PDB entry 7Y71 | electron microscopy, 3.12 A resolution | chains A and B of the 5 polymer chains in the assembly

# Chain A (and B)
Protein: Spike glycoprotein
Organism: Homo sapiens
Notes: chain B of this document is another copy of the same molecule, construct and numbering; everything in this record applies to it too
UniProt: P0DTC2 (SPIKE_SARS2); residues 16-1213 here = UniProt positions 16-1213
Chain sequence (1198 residues; row label = number of the first residue in the row):
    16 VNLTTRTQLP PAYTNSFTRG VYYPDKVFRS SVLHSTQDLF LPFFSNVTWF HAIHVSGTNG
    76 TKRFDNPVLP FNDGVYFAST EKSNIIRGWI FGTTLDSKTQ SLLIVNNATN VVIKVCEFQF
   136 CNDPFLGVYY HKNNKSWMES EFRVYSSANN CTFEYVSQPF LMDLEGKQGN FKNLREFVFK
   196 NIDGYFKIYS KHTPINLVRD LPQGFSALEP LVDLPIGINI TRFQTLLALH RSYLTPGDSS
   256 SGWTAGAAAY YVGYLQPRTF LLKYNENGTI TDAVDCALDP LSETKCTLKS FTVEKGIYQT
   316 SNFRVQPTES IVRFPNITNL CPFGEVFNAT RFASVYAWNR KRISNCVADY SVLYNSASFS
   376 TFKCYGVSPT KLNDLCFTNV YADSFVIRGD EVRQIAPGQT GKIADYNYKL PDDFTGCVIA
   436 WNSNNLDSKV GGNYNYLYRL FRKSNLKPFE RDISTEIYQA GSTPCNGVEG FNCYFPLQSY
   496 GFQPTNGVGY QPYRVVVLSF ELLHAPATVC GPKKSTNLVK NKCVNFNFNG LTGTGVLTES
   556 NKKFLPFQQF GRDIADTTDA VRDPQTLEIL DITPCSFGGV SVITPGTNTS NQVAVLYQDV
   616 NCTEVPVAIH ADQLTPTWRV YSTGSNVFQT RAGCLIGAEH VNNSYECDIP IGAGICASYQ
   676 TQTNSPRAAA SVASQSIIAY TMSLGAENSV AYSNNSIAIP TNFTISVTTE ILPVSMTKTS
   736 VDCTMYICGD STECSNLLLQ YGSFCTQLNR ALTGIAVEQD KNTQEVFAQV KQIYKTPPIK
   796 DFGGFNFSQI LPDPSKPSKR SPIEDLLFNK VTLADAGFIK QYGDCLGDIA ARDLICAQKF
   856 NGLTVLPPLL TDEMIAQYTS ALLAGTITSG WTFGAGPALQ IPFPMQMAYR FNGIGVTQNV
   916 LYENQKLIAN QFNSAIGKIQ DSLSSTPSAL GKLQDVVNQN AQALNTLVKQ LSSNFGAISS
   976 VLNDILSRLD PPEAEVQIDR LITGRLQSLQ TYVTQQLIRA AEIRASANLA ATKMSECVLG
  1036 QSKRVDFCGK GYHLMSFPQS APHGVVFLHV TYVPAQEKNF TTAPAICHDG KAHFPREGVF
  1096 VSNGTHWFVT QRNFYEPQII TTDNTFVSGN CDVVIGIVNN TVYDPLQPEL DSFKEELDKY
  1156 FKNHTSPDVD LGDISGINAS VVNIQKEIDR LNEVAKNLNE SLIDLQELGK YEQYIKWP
Not modelled in the structure: 16-25, 67-78, 96-98, 143-155, 177-186, 247-260, 482-486, 501-502, 621-639, 676-689, 829-852, 1147-1213 (chain B: 16-25, 67-80, 142-154, 177-186, 210-216, 243-262, 444-448, 455-459, 474-486, 501-502, 621-637, 673-686, 829-852, 1147-1213)
Sequence notes: engineered mutation Ala683 (Arg in P0DTC2), Ala685 (Arg in P0DTC2), Pro817 (Phe in P0DTC2), Pro892 (Ala in P0DTC2), Pro899 (Ala in P0DTC2), Pro942 (Ala in P0DTC2), Pro986 (Lys in P0DTC2), Pro987 (Val in P0DTC2)
Cystine bridges: Cys131-Cys166, Cys291-Cys301, Cys336-Cys361, Cys379-Cys432, Cys617-Cys649, Cys662-Cys671, Cys738-Cys760, Cys743-Cys749, Cys1032-Cys1043, Cys1082-Cys1126
Glycans and other covalent adducts: N-acetylglucosamine (NAG) linked to Asn331, Asn709, Asn1098
Swiss-Prot annotation at these positions:
  - region: Asn280 to Cys301 (Putative superantigen), Arg403 to Asp405 (Integrin-binding motif), Asn448 to Phe456 (Immunodominant HLA epitope recognized by the CD8+), Pro681, Arg682, Ala684 (Putative superantigen), Ser816 to Tyr837 (Fusion peptide 1), Lys835 to Phe855 (Fusion peptide 2), Asp1163 to Glu1202 (Heptad repeat 2)
  - site: Arg815, Ser816 (Cleavage)
  - glycosylation: Asn17 (N-linked (GlcNAc...) (complex) asparagine), Asn61 (N-linked (GlcNAc...) (hybrid) asparagine), Asn74 (N-linked (GlcNAc...) (complex) asparagine), Asn122 (N-linked (GlcNAc...) (hybrid) asparagine), Asn149 (N-linked (GlcNAc...) (complex) asparagine), Asn165 (N-linked (GlcNAc...) (complex) asparagine), Asn234 (N-linked (GlcNAc...) (high mannose) asparagine), Asn282 (N-linked (GlcNAc...) (complex) asparagine), Thr323 (O-linked (GalNAc) threonine), Ser325 (O-linked (HexNAc...) serine), Asn331 (N-linked (GlcNAc...) (complex) asparagine), Asn343 (N-linked (GlcNAc...) (complex) asparagine), Asn603 (N-linked (GlcNAc...) (hybrid) asparagine), Asn616 (N-linked (GlcNAc...) (complex) asparagine), Asn657 (N-linked (GlcNAc...) (complex) asparagine), Thr676 (O-linked (GlcNAc...) threonine), Thr678 (O-linked (GlcNAc...) threonine), Asn709 (N-linked (GlcNAc...) (high mannose) asparagine), Asn717 (N-linked (GlcNAc...) (hybrid) asparagine), Asn801 (N-linked (GlcNAc...) (hybrid) asparagine) and 6 more in UniProt
From the paper describing this entry:
  - mutagenesis - R408S: decreased binding to E7 (proposed by the authors, not directly observed)

# Interface between chain A and chain B
Pairs across the interface - 105 pairs, chain A then chain B:
  Arg319(A) - Met740(B)
  Arg357(A) - Thr167(B)
  Lys558(A) - Asn282(B)
  Phe559(A) - Phe43(B)  hydrophobic
  Leu560(A) - Asn282(B)
  Phe562(A) - Tyr38(B)  hydrophobic
  Phe562(A) - Lys41(B)  hydrogen bond (backbone-side chain)
  Phe562(A) - Glu224(B)
  Phe562(A) - Pro225(B)
  Gln563(A) - Lys41(B)
  Gln563(A) - Phe43(B)
  Gln564(A) - Lys41(B)
  Phe565(A) - Val42(B)
  Phe565(A) - Phe43(B)  hydrogen bond (backbone-backbone)
  Gly566(A) - Phe43(B)
  Arg567(A) - Val42(B)
  Arg567(A) - Phe43(B)  hydrogen bond (backbone-backbone)
  Ile569(A) - Val47(B)  hydrophobic
  Ala570(A) - Phe855(B)  hydrophobic
  Asp571(A) - Lys964(B)
  Thr572(A) - Phe855(B)
  Phe592(A) - Met740(B)  hydrophobic
  Phe592(A) - Lys854(B)  hydrogen bond (backbone-side chain)
  Phe592(A) - Phe855(B)
  Phe592(A) - Gly857(B)
  Gln613(A) - Leu861(B)
  Asp614(A) - Lys854(B)
  Arg646(A) - Pro862(B)
  Ala647(A) - Pro862(B)  hydrophobic
  Ala668(A) - Pro863(B)  hydrogen bond (backbone-backbone)
  Ala668(A) - Leu864(B)
  Ala668(A) - Thr866(B)
  Gly669(A) - Leu864(B)  hydrogen bond (backbone-backbone)
  Gly669(A) - Met869(B)
  Met697(A) - Leu864(B)  hydrophobic
  Leu699(A) - Met869(B)  hydrophobic
  Leu699(A) - Tyr873(B)
  Ala701(A) - Gln787(B)
  Ala701(A) - Ile788(B)  hydrogen bond (backbone-backbone)
  Glu702(A) - Ile788(B)
  Glu702(A) - Lys790(B)  salt bridge
  Asn703(A) - Gln787(B)
  Asn703(A) - Ile788(B)  hydrogen bond (backbone-backbone)
  Asn703(A) - Tyr789(B)
  Asn703(A) - Lys790(B)
  Val705(A) - Tyr789(B)  hydrophobic
  Val705(A) - Thr883(B)
  Val705(A) - Gln895(B)
  Ala706(A) - Gln895(B)
  Tyr707(A) - Asp796(B)
  Tyr707(A) - Phe797(B)
  Tyr707(A) - Thr883(B)
  Tyr707(A) - Ile896(B)
  Tyr707(A) - Phe898(B)
  Ser708(A) - Pro897(B)
  Asn709(A) - Asp796(B)
  Asn709(A) - Pro897(B)
  Ser711(A) - Gln895(B)  hydrogen bond
  Ser711(A) - Pro897(B)
  Ile712(A) - Gln895(B)
  Ile712(A) - Ile896(B)  hydrophobic
  Ile712(A) - Pro897(B)
  Ala713(A) - Leu894(B)
  Ala713(A) - Gln895(B)
  Pro715(A) - Leu894(B)
  Gln957(A) - Arg765(B)
  Thr961(A) - Gln762(B)
  Lys964(A) - Ser758(B)
  Gln965(A) - Tyr756(B)
  Gln965(A) - Phe759(B)
  Gln965(A) - Gln762(B)
  Ser968(A) - Gln755(B)
  Ser968(A) - Gly757(B)
  Asn969(A) - Gln755(B)
  Phe970(A) - Gln755(B)  hydrogen bond (backbone-backbone)
  Phe970(A) - Tyr756(B)
  Arg995(A) - Asp994(B)  salt bridge
  Gln1002(A) - Gln1005(B)  hydrogen bond
  Thr1006(A) - Gln762(B)
  Gln1010(A) - Leu1012(B)
  Ile1013(A) - Leu1012(B)  hydrophobic
  Glu1017(A) - Arg1019(B)  salt bridge
  Arg1039(A) - Glu1031(B)  salt bridge
  Arg1039(A) - Arg1039(B)
  Val1040(A) - Ser1030(B)
  Asp1041(A) - Gly889(B)
  Lys1045(A) - Lys786(B)
  Lys1045(A) - Gly889(B)
  Lys1045(A) - Ala890(B)  hydrogen bond (side chain-backbone)
  Tyr1047(A) - Ala890(B)
  Pro1069(A) - Pro892(B)
  Glu1072(A) - Pro892(B)
  Glu1072(A) - Leu894(B)
  Pro1079(A) - Tyr917(B)
  Phe1089(A) - Gln913(B)
  Phe1089(A) - Asn914(B)
  Phe1089(A) - Tyr917(B)  hydrophobic
  Pro1090(A) - Gln913(B)  hydrogen bond (backbone-side chain)
  Val1094(A) - Met900(B)  hydrophobic
  Val1094(A) - Tyr904(B)
  Arg1107(A) - Tyr904(B)
  Phe1121(A) - Asn914(B)
  Ser1123(A) - Asn914(B)  hydrogen bond
  Ile1130(A) - Gln920(B)
  Leu1141(A) - Leu1141(B)  hydrophobic
Interface residues without a listed pair, chain A (84 interface residues in all): Asn317, Asn360, Pro521, Lys557, Pro665, Gly667, Ile670, Gly700, Ser704, Asn710, Gly971, Thr1009, Gly1046, Val1068, Thr1077, Arg1091, Gly1093, Val1128, Val1129
Interface residues without a listed pair, chain B (73 interface residues in all): Arg44, Tyr200, Gly283, Asp737, Ala766, Pro792, Leu865, Gln872, Gly891, Glu918, Val963, Thr1009, Leu1034, Asp1118, Glu1144

# Summary
Chain A and chain B form an interface of 84 and 73 residues respectively; the contacts include 14 hydrogen
bonds and 4 salt bridges. Among the polar pairs are Glu702(A)-Lys790(B), Arg995(A)-Asp994(B) and
Glu1017(A)-Arg1019(B). Covalently linked N-acetylglucosamine: at Asn331(A), Asn709(A) and Asn1098(A). The
paper reports that R408S of chain A reduces binding to E7.
Chain A and chain B are both Spike glycoprotein (Homo sapiens); the structure, SARS-CoV-2 spike glycoprotein
trimer complexed with Fab fragment of anti-RBD antibody E7, was determined by electron microscopy together
with 7Y72 from the same study.
